4M34 - chains C and D of the 4 polymer chains in the assembly; structure by X-ray diffraction, 2.05 A resolution.

# Chain C (and D)
Name: Putative starvation-induced DNA protecting protein/Ferritin and Dps
From: Mycobacterium smegmatis
Notes: chain D of this document is another copy of the same molecule, construct and numbering; everything in this record applies to it too
UniProtKB: A0QXB7 (A0QXB7_MYCS2); residue numbers follow UniProt; this construct covers 1-161
Sequence (168 residues; row label = number of the first residue in the row; numbers below 1 keep their minus sign (Met-6 is residue -6)):
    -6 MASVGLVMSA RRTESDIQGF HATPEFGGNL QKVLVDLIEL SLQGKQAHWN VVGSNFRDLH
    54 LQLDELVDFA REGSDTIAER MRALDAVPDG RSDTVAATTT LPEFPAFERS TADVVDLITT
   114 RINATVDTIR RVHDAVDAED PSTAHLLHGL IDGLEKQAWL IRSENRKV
Disordered / not traced: -6 to 1, 7-9 (chain D: -6 to 1, 8)
Sequence notes: expression tag (-6 to 0); engineered mutation His138 (Asp in A0QXB7)
Bound ions: Fe2+ site 1: His41 (shared with Asp68(D), Glu72(D) of chain D); Mg2+: Asn48, Asp51 (shared with 2 residues of chain B); Fe2+ site 2: Asp68, Glu72 (shared with His41(D) of chain D)
From the paper describing this entry:
  - mutagenesis - D138H: increased binding to iron
  - mutagenesis - D138H: decreased catalytic activity on Fe2+

# Interface between chain C and chain D
Pairs across the interface - 58 pairs, chain C then chain D:
  Ile31(C) - Leu35(D)  hydrophobic
  Glu32(C) - Ser85(D)  hydrogen bond
  Leu35(C) - Ile31(D)  hydrophobic
  Leu35(C) - Ser85(D)
  Lys38(C) - Asp68(D)  salt bridge
  Gln39(C) - Pro81(D)  hydrogen bond (side chain-backbone)
  Gln39(C) - Asp82(D)
  Gln39(C) - Gly83(D)  hydrogen bond (side chain-backbone)
  Gln39(C) - Arg84(D)
  His41(C) - Asp68(D)  salt bridge
  His41(C) - Glu72(D)  salt bridge
  Trp42(C) - Asp68(D)  hydrogen bond
  Trp42(C) - Ala71(D)
  Trp42(C) - Glu72(D)
  Trp42(C) - Arg75(D)  hydrogen bond (backbone-side chain)
  Trp42(C) - Pro81(D)  hydrophobic
  Asn43(C) - Arg75(D)  hydrogen bond
  Asn43(C) - Val80(D)
  Asn43(C) - Pro81(D)  hydrogen bond (side chain-backbone)
  Val45(C) - Arg75(D)
  His53(C) - Glu72(D)  salt bridge
  Arg64(C) - Arg64(D)
  Asp68(C) - Lys38(D)  salt bridge
  Asp68(C) - His41(D)  salt bridge
  Asp68(C) - Trp42(D)  hydrogen bond
  Ala71(C) - Trp42(D)
  Glu72(C) - His41(D)  salt bridge
  Glu72(C) - Trp42(D)
  Glu72(C) - His53(D)  salt bridge
  Arg75(C) - Trp42(D)  hydrogen bond (side chain-backbone)
  Arg75(C) - Asn43(D)
  Arg75(C) - Val45(D)
  Arg75(C) - Glu101(D)  salt bridge
  Val80(C) - Asn43(D)
  Val80(C) - Phe100(D)  hydrophobic
  Pro81(C) - Gln39(D)  hydrogen bond (backbone-side chain)
  Pro81(C) - Trp42(D)  hydrophobic
  Pro81(C) - Asn43(D)  hydrogen bond (backbone-side chain)
  Asp82(C) - Gln39(D)
  Gly83(C) - Gln39(D)  hydrogen bond (backbone-side chain)
  Arg84(C) - Gln39(D)
  Arg84(C) - Glu96(D)  salt bridge
  Arg84(C) - Phe97(D)  hydrogen bond (side chain-backbone)
  Arg84(C) - Pro98(D)
  Arg84(C) - Ala99(D)
  Ser85(C) - Glu32(D)  hydrogen bond
  Ser85(C) - Leu35(D)
  Ser85(C) - Ala89(D)
  Asp86(C) - Ala89(D)
  Ala89(C) - Ser85(D)
  Ala89(C) - Asp86(D)
  Glu96(C) - Arg84(D)  salt bridge
  Glu96(C) - Asp86(D)
  Phe97(C) - Arg84(D)  hydrogen bond (backbone-side chain)
  Pro98(C) - Arg84(D)
  Ala99(C) - Arg84(D)
  Phe100(C) - Val80(D)  hydrophobic
  Glu101(C) - Arg75(D)  salt bridge
Also at the interface, not in a pair above, chain C (32 interface residues in all): Leu27, Ser67, Val88
Also at the interface, not in a pair above, chain D (32 interface residues in all): Leu27, Ser67, Val88

# In short
The chain C/chain D interface involves 32 residues from each chain; the contacts include 15 hydrogen bonds and
12 salt bridges. Polar pairs include Lys38(C)-Asp68(D), His41(C)-Asp68(D) and His41(C)-Glu72(D). Asn48(C) and
Asp51(C) coordinate Mg2+. From the paper: D138H of chain C increases binding to iron; D138H of chain C reduces
catalytic activity on Fe2+.
Both chains are Putative starvation-induced DNA protecting protein/Ferritin and Dps (Mycobacterium smegmatis).
Entry 4M34 (Crystal structure of gated-pore mutant D138H of second DNA-Binding protein under starvation from
Mycobacterium smegmatis) was determined by X-ray diffraction (same publication as 4M32, 4M33 and 4M35).
